5FJI - chains A and B; structure by X-ray diffraction, 1.95 A resolution.

# Chain A (and B)
Protein: Beta-glucosidase
Organism: Aspergillus fumigatus
Notes: EC 3.2.1.21; fragment: mature peptide comprising residues 20-863; chain B of this document is another copy of the same molecule, construct and numbering; everything in this record applies to it too
UniProtKB: P42212 (GFP_AEQVI); residue numbers follow UniProt; this construct covers 20-863
Amino-acid sequence (844 residues; numbered 20 to 863; the number before each row is that of its first residue):
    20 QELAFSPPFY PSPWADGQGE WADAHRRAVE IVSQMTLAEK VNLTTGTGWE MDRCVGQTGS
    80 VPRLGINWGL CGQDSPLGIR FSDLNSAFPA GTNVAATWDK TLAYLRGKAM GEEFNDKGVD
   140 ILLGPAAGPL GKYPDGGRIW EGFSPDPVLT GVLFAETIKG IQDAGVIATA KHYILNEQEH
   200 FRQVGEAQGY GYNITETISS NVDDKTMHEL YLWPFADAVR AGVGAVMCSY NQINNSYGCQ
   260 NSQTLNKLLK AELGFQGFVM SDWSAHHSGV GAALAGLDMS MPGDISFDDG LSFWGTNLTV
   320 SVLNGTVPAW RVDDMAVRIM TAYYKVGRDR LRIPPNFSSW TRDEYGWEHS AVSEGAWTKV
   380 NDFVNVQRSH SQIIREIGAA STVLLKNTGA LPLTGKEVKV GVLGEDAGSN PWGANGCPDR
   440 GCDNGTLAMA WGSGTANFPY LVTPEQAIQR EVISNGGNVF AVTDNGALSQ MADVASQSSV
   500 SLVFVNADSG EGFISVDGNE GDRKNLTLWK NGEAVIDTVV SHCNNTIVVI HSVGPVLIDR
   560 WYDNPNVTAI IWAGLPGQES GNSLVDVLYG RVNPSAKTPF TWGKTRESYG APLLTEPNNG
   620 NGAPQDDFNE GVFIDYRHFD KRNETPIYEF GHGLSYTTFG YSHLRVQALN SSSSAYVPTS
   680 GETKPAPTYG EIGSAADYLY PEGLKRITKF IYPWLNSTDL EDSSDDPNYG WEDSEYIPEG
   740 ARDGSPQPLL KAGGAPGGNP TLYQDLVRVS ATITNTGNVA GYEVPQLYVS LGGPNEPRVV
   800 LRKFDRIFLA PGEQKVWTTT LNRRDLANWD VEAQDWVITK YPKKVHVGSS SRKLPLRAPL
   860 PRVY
Disordered / not traced: 20, 671-673
Cystine bridges: Cys-73/Cys-90, Cys-247/Cys-258, Cys-436/Cys-441
Covalent attachments: N-acetylglucosamine (NAG) linked to Asn-61, Asn-316, Asn-443, Asn-543, Asn-565, Asn-715; glycan linked to Asn-253, Asn-323, Asn-524
From the paper describing this entry:
  - self-association interface (contacts with another copy of this molecule); pairs are residue here / residue on that copy: Asp-102/Lys-418 (salt bridge), Pro-726/Arg-861 (hydrogen bond), Asn-727/Arg-861 (hydrogen bond)
  - binding site for 1,2-ethanediol: Asp-93, Arg-99, Lys-190, Asn-434, Arg-469, Gln-496
  - binding site for imidazole: Arg-387, Gly-475
  - post-translational modification sites: Asn-61, Asn-253, Asn-316, Asn-323, Asn-443, Asn-524, Asn-543, Asn-565, Asn-715
  - binding site for N-acetylglucosamine: Trp-431
  - contacts within the chain: Glu-131/Arg-387, Lys-151/Glu-629 (salt bridge), Asp-516/Lys-523 (salt bridge)

# Interface between chain A and chain B
Residue-residue contacts - 58 pairs, chain A then chain B:
  Asp-102(A) / Lys-418(B)  salt bridge
  Leu-103(A) / Val-417(B)  hydrophobic
  Leu-103(A) / Lys-418(B)
  Leu-103(A) / Asn-477(B)
  Arg-361(A) / Gln-496(B)
  Gln-386(A) / Asn-477(B)  hydrogen bond
  Val-417(A) / Leu-103(B)  hydrophobic
  Lys-418(A) / Asp-102(B)  salt bridge
  Lys-418(A) / Leu-103(B)
  Ser-428(A) / Glu-464(B)  hydrogen bond
  Asn-429(A) / Ala-480(B)
  Pro-430(A) / Val-481(B)
  Pro-430(A) / Thr-482(B)  hydrogen bond (backbone-backbone)
  Pro-430(A) / Asp-483(B)  hydrogen bond (backbone-backbone)
  Trp-431(A) / Val-481(B)
  Trp-431(A) / Asp-483(B)  hydrogen bond
  Trp-431(A) / Ala-486(B)
  Trp-431(A) / Gln-489(B)
  Gly-432(A) / Ala-480(B)  hydrogen bond (backbone-backbone)
  Asn-434(A) / Phe-479(B)
  Gly-435(A) / Gln-489(B)
  Phe-457(A) / Phe-479(B)
  Pro-458(A) / Asn-477(B)
  Pro-458(A) / Val-478(B)  hydrogen bond (backbone-backbone)
  Pro-458(A) / Phe-479(B)
  Tyr-459(A) / Ile-472(B)  hydrophobic
  Tyr-459(A) / Val-478(B)
  Leu-460(A) / Gln-468(B)  hydrogen bond (backbone-side chain)
  Glu-464(A) / Ser-428(B)  hydrogen bond
  Glu-464(A) / Gln-465(B)
  Gln-465(A) / Glu-464(B)
  Gln-465(A) / Gln-465(B)
  Gln-465(A) / Gln-468(B)  hydrogen bond
  Gln-468(A) / Leu-460(B)  hydrogen bond (side chain-backbone)
  Gln-468(A) / Val-461(B)
  Gln-468(A) / Gln-465(B)  hydrogen bond
  Arg-469(A) / Arg-469(B)
  Ile-472(A) / Tyr-459(B)  hydrophobic
  Asn-477(A) / Leu-103(B)
  Asn-477(A) / Gln-386(B)  hydrogen bond
  Asn-477(A) / Pro-458(B)
  Val-478(A) / Pro-458(B)  hydrogen bond (backbone-backbone)
  Val-478(A) / Tyr-459(B)
  Phe-479(A) / Asn-434(B)
  Phe-479(A) / Phe-457(B)
  Phe-479(A) / Pro-458(B)
  Phe-479(A) / Tyr-459(B)
  Ala-480(A) / Asn-429(B)
  Ala-480(A) / Gly-432(B)  hydrogen bond (backbone-backbone)
  Val-481(A) / Pro-430(B)
  Val-481(A) / Trp-431(B)
  Thr-482(A) / Pro-430(B)  hydrogen bond (backbone-backbone)
  Asp-483(A) / Pro-430(B)  hydrogen bond (backbone-backbone)
  Asp-483(A) / Trp-431(B)  hydrogen bond
  Ala-486(A) / Trp-431(B)
  Gln-489(A) / Trp-431(B)
  Gln-489(A) / Gly-435(B)
  Gln-496(A) / Arg-361(B)
Other interface residues (no listed pair), chain A (36 interface residues in all): Phe-382, Asn-384, Val-461, Gly-475
Other interface residues (no listed pair), chain B (36 interface residues in all): Phe-382, Asn-384, Gly-475

# In short
Chain A and chain B each contribute 36 residues to their interface, with 18 hydrogen bonds and 2 salt bridges.
Polar contacts include Asp-102(A)/Lys-418(B), Gln-386(A)/Asn-477(B) and Ser-428(A)/Glu-464(B). The paper
reports a binding site for 1,2-ethanediol at Asp-93(A), Arg-99(A) and Lys-190(A) among others; a binding site
for imidazole at Arg-387(A) and Gly-475(A).
Both chains are Beta-glucosidase (Aspergillus fumigatus). Entry 5FJI (Three-dimensional structures of two
heavily N-glycosylated Aspergillus sp. Family GH3 beta-D-glucosidases) was determined by X-ray diffraction,
deposited together with 5FJJ.
